9GMA - chains B and K of the 16 polymer chains in the assembly; structure by electron microscopy, 9.10 A resolution (very low resolution: no residue pairs are listed; an interface is given only as per-side residue counts).

== Chain B ==
Molecule: Chromosome partition protein MukB
Source organism: Photorhabdus thracensis
UniProtKB: A0A0F7LRY2 (A0A0F7LRY2_9GAMM); residue numbers follow UniProt; this construct covers 1-1482
Amino-acid sequence (1482 residues; numbered 1 to 1482; the number before each row is that of its first residue):
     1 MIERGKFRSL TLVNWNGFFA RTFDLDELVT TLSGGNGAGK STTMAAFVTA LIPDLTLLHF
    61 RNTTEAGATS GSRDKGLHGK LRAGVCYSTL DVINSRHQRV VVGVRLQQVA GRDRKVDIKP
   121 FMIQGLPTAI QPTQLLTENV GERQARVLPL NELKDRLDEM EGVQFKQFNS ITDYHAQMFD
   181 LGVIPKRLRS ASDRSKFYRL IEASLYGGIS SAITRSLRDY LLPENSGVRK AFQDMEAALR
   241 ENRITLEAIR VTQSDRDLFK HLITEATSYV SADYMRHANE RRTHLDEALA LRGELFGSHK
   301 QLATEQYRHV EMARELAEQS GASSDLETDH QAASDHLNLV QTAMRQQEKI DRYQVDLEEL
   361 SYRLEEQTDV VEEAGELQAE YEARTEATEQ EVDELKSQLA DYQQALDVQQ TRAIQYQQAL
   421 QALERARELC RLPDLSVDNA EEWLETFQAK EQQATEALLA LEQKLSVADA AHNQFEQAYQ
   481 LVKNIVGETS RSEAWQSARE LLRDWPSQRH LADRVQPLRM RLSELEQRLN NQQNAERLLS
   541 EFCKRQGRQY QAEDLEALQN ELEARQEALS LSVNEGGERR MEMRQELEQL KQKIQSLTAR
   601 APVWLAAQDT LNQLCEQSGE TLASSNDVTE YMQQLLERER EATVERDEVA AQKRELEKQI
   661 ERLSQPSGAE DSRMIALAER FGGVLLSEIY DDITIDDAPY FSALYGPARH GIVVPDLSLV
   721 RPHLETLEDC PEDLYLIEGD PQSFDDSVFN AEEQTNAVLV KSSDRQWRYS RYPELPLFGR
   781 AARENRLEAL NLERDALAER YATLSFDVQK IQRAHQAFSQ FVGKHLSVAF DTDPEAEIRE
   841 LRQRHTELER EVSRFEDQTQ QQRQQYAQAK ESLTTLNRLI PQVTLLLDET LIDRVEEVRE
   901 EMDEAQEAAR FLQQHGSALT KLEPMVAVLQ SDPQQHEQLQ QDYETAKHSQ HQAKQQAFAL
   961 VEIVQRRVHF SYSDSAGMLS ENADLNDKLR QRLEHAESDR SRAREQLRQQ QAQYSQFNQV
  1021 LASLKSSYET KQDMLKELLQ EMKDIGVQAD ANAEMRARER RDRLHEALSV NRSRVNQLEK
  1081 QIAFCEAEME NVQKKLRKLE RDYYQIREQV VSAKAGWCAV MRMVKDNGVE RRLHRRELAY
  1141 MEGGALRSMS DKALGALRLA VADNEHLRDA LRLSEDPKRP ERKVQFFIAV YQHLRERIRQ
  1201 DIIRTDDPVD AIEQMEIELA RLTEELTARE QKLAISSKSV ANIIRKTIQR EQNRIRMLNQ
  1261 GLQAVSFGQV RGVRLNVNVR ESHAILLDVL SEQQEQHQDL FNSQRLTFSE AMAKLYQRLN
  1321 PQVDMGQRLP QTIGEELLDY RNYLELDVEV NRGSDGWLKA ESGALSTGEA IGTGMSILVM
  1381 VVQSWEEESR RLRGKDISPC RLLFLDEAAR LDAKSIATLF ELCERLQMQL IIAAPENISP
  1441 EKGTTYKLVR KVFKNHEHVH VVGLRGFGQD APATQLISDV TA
Unresolved in the structure: 1, 1469-1482

== Chain K ==
Molecule: pFB526
Source organism: Escherichia coli
Sequence (2124 nucleotides; row label = number of the first residue in the row; numbers below 1 keep their minus sign (DA-382 is residue -382)):
  -382 AACCTATAAA AATAGGCGTA TCACGAGGCC CTTTCGTTAC ATTGTAACAC ACTTAATTGC
  -322 GTTGCGCTCA CTGCCCGCTT TCCAGTCGGG AAACCTGTCG TGCCAGCTGC ATTAATGAAT
  -262 CGGCCAACGC GCGGGGAGAG GCGGTTTGCG TATTGGGCGC TCTTCCGCTT CCTCGCTCAC
  -202 TGACTCGCTG CGCTCGGTCG TTCGGCTGCG GCGAGCGGTA TCAGCTCACT CAAAGGCGGT
  -142 AATACGGTTA TCCACAGAAT CAGGGGATAA CGCAGGAAAG AACATGTGAG CAAAAGGCCA
   -82 GCAAAAGGCC AGGAACCGTA AAAAGGCCGC GTTGCTGGCG TTTTTCCATA GGCTCCGCCC
   -22 CCCTGACGAG CATCACAAAA ATCGACGCTC AAGTCAGAGG TGGCGAAACC CGACAGGACT
    38 ATAAAGATAC CAGGCGTTTC CCCCTGGAAG CTCCCTCGTG CGCTCTCCTG TTCCGACCCT
    98 GCCGCTTACC GGATACCTGT CCGCCTTTCT CCCTTCGGGA AGCGTGGCGC TTTCTCATAG
   158 CTCACGCTGT AGGTATCTCA GTTCGGTGTA GGTCGTTCGC TCCAAGCTGG GCTGTGTGCA
   218 CGAACCCCCC GTTCAGCCCG ACCGCTGCGC CTTATCCGGT AACTATCGTC TTGAGTCCAA
   278 CCCGGTAAGA CACGACTTAT CGCCACTGGC AGCAGCCACT GGTAACAGGA TTAGCAGAGC
   338 GAGGTATGTA GGCGGTGCTA CAGAGTTCTT GAAGTGGTGG CCTAACTACG GCTACACTAG
   398 AAGGACAGTA TTTGGTATCT GCGCTCTGCT GAAGCCAGTT ACCTTCGGAA AAAGAGTTGG
   458 TAGCTCTTGA TCCGGCAAAC AAACCACCGC TGGTAGCGGT GGTTTTTTTG TTTGCAAGCA
   518 GCAGATTACG CGCAGAAAAA AAGGATCTCA AGAAGATCCT TTGATCTTTT CTACGGGGTC
   578 TGACGCTCAG TGGAACGAAA ACTCACGTTA AGGGATTTTG GTCATGAGAT TATCAAAAAG
   638 GATCTTCACC TAGATCCTTT TAAATTAAAA ATGAAGTTTT AAATCAATCT AAAGTATATA
   698 TGAGTAAACT TGGTCTGACA GTTACCAATG CTTAATCAGT GAGGCACCTA TCTCAGCGAT
   758 CTGTCTATTT CGTTCATCCA TAGTTGCCTG ACTCCCCGTC GTGTAGATAA CTACGATACG
   818 GGAGGGCTTA CCATCTGGCC CCAGTGCTGC AATGATACCG CGAGACCCAC GCTCACCGGC
   878 TCCAGATTTA TCAGCAATAA ACCAGCCAGC CGGAAGGGCC GAGCGCAGAA GTGGTCCTGC
   938 AACTTTATCC GCCTCCATCC AGTCTATTAA TTGTTGCCGG GAAGCTAGAG TAAGTAGTTC
   998 GCCAGTTAAT AGTTTGCGCA ACGTTGTTGC CATTGCTACA GGCATCGTGG TGTCACGCTC
  1058 GTCGTTTGGT ATGGCTTCAT TCAGCTCCGG TTCCCAACGA TCAAGGCGAG TTACATGATC
  1118 CCCCATGTTG TGCAAAAAAG CGGTTAGCTC CTTCGGTCCT CCGATCGTTG TCAGAAGTAA
  1178 GTTGGCCGCA GTGTTATCAC TCATGGTTAT GGCAGCACTG CATAATTCTC TTACTGTCAT
  1238 GCCATCCGTA AGATGCTTTT CTGTGACTGG TGAGTACTCA ACCAAGTCAT TCTGAGAATA
  1298 GTGTATGCGG CGACCGAGTT GCTCTTGCCC GGCGTCAATA CGGGATAATA CCGCGCCACA
  1358 TAGCAGAACT TTAAAAGTGC TCATCATTGG AAAACGTTCT TCGGGGCGAA AACTCTCAAG
  1418 GATCTTACCG CTGTTGAGAT CCAGTTCGAT GTAACCCACT CGTGCACCCA ACTGATCTTC
  1478 AGCATCTTTT ACTTTCACCA GCGTTTCTGG GTGAGCAAAA ACAGGAAGGC AAAATGCCGC
  1538 AAAAAAGGGA ATAAGGGCGA CACGGAAATG TTGAATACTC ATACTCTTCC TTTTTCAATA
  1598 TTATTGAAGC ATTTATCAGG GTTATTGTCT CATGAGCGGA TACATATTTG AATGTATTTA
  1658 GAAAAATAAA CAAATAGGGG TTCCGCGCAC ATTTCCCCGA AAAGTGCCAC CTGACGTCTA
  1718 AGAAACCATT ATTATCATGA CATT
Unresolved in the structure: -382 to 0, 74-1741

== Chain B / chain K interface ==
At this resolution (9 A) residue pairs are not listed: 6 residues of chain B and 4 of chain K lie at the interface.

== In short ==
Chain B and chain K form an interface of 6 and 4 residues respectively.
Here chain B is Chromosome partition protein MukB (Photorhabdus thracensis) and chain K is pFB526 (Escherichia
coli). Entry 9GMA (MukBEF in a DNA capture state (dimer)) was determined by electron microscopy, deposited
together with 9GM6, 9GM7, 9GM8, 9GM9, 9GMB and 9GMD.
